Entry 8DCN (X-ray diffraction, 2.60 A resolution); this record covers chains A and B of the 3 polymer chains in the assembly.

[Chain A]
Protein: BINTOXB/9 Fab heavy chain
Source organism: Mus musculus
Notes: antibody fragment or engineered binder
Sequence (231 residues; row label = number of the first residue in the row; a row labelled like 82A-82C holds insertion residues (82A, then the next letters in order)):
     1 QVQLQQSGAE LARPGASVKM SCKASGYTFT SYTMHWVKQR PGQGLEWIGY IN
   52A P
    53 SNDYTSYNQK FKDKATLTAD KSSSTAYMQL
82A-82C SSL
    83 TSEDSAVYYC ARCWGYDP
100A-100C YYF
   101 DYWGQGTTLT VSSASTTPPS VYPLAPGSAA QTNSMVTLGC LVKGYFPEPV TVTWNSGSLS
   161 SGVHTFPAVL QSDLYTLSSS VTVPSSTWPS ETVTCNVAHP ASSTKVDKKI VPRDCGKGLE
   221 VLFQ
Disordered / not traced: 127-132, 214-224
Disulfide bonds: Cys-22/Cys-92, Cys-140/Cys-195

[Chain B]
Protein: BINTOXB/9 Fab light chain
Source organism: Mus musculus
Notes: antibody fragment or engineered binder
Sequence (219 residues; row label = number of the first residue in the row; a row labelled like 27A-27F holds insertion residues (27A, then the next letters in order)):
     1 DIVMSQSPSL LAVSAGEKVT MSCKSSQ
27A-27F SLLNSR
    28 TRKNYLAWYQ QKPGQSPKVL IYWASTRESG VPDRFTGSGS GTDFTLTISS VQAEDLAVYY
    88 CKQSYNLLTF GAGTKLELKR ADAAPTVSIF PPSSEQLTSG GASVVCFLNN FYPKDINVKW
   148 KIDGSERQNG VLNSWTDQDS KDSTYSMSST LTLTKDEYER HNSYTCEATH KTSTSPIVKS
   208 FNRNEC
Disordered / not traced: 213
Disulfide bonds: Cys-23/Cys-88, Cys-133/Cys-193

[Chain A / chain B interface]
Residue-residue contacts (66; chain A residue first):
  Gln-39(A) / Gln-38(B)  hydrogen bond
  Gln-39(A) / Tyr-87(B)
  Gln-43(A) / Tyr-87(B)
  Gly-44(A) / Tyr-87(B)
  Leu-45(A) / Pro-44(B)  hydrophobic
  Leu-45(A) / Tyr-87(B)  hydrophobic
  Leu-45(A) / Phe-97(B)
  Trp-47(A) / Leu-95(B)
  Ser-58(A) / Leu-94(B)
  Tyr-91(A) / Gln-38(B)
  Tyr-91(A) / Gln-42(B)
  Tyr-91(A) / Ser-43(B)
  Pro-100(A) / Ser-91(B)  hydrogen bond (backbone-side chain)
  Tyr-100A(A) / Tyr-32(B)
  Tyr-100A(A) / Trp-50(B)
  Tyr-100B(A) / Tyr-36(B)
  Tyr-100B(A) / Tyr-49(B)  hydrophobic
  Tyr-100B(A) / Glu-55(B)
  Tyr-100B(A) / Lys-89(B)
  Phe-100C(A) / Tyr-36(B)  hydrogen bond (backbone-side chain)
  Phe-100C(A) / Val-46(B)
  Phe-100C(A) / Leu-95(B)  hydrophobic
  Phe-100C(A) / Phe-97(B)  hydrophobic
  Trp-103(A) / Ser-43(B)
  Trp-103(A) / Pro-44(B)  hydrogen bond (side chain-backbone)
  Gly-104(A) / Ser-43(B)  hydrogen bond (backbone-side chain)
  Gln-105(A) / Ser-43(B)
  Tyr-122(A) / Ser-120(B)
  Tyr-122(A) / Gln-123(B)
  Tyr-122(A) / Ser-126(B)
  Pro-123(A) / Ser-120(B)
  Pro-123(A) / Glu-122(B)
  Leu-124(A) / Phe-117(B)
  Leu-124(A) / Val-132(B)  hydrophobic
  Leu-124(A) / Phe-134(B)  hydrophobic
  Ala-125(A) / Phe-117(B)
  Ala-125(A) / Pro-118(B)
  Pro-126(A) / Phe-117(B)
  Thr-137(A) / Ser-115(B)
  Thr-137(A) / Phe-117(B)
  Leu-141(A) / Ser-130(B)
  Lys-143(A) / Gln-123(B)
  Lys-143(A) / Ser-130(B)
  His-164(A) / Asn-136(B)
  His-164(A) / Asn-137(B)  hydrogen bond
  His-164(A) / Ser-173(B)  hydrogen bond
  Phe-166(A) / Phe-134(B)  hydrophobic
  Phe-166(A) / Asn-136(B)
  Phe-166(A) / Ser-161(B)
  Phe-166(A) / Thr-163(B)
  Phe-166(A) / Ser-173(B)
  Phe-166(A) / Met-174(B)
  Phe-166(A) / Ser-175(B)
  Pro-167(A) / Ser-161(B)  hydrogen bond (backbone-side chain)
  Pro-167(A) / Trp-162(B)
  Val-169(A) / Leu-159(B)  hydrophobic
  Val-169(A) / Asn-160(B)
  Gln-171(A) / Leu-159(B)
  Ser-178(A) / Phe-134(B)
  Ser-178(A) / Ser-175(B)  hydrogen bond
  Ser-179(A) / Phe-134(B)
  Ser-180(A) / Phe-134(B)
  Ser-180(A) / Asn-136(B)  hydrogen bond
  Lys-208(A) / Glu-122(B)  salt bridge
  Arg-213(A) / Pro-118(B)
  Arg-213(A) / Pro-119(B)  hydrogen bond (side chain-backbone)
Also at the interface, not in a pair above, chain A (41 interface residues in all): His-35, Val-37, Glu-46, Trp-96, Asp-99, Leu-138, Gly-139, Ser-161, Thr-165
Also at the interface, not in a pair above, chain B (42 interface residues in all): Arg-27F, Ala-34, Asp-166, Lys-168, Thr-179

[Summary]
Chain A and chain B form an interface of 41 and 42 residues respectively; the contacts include 11 hydrogen
bonds and 1 salt bridge. Polar contacts include Lys-208(A)/Glu-122(B), Gln-39(A)/Gln-38(B) and
Phe-100C(A)/Tyr-36(B).
Here chain A is BINTOXB/9 Fab heavy chain and chain B is BINTOXB/9 Fab light chain, both from Mus musculus.
Entry 8DCN (Crystal structure of Clostridioides difficile binary toxin CDTb D4 fragment in complex with
BINTOXB/9 Fab) was determined by X-ray diffraction.
